1Y56 - chains A and B; structure by X-ray diffraction, 2.86 A resolution.

[Chain A]
Protein: hypothetical protein PH1363
From: Pyrococcus horikoshii
Notes: EC 1.5.99.8
Reference sequence: O59088 (O59088_PYRHO); residues -1 to 491 here correspond to UniProt positions 3-495 (UniProt number = residue number + 4)
Amino-acid sequence (493 residues; each row starts with the number of its first residue; numbers below 1 keep their minus sign (Met-1 is residue -1)):
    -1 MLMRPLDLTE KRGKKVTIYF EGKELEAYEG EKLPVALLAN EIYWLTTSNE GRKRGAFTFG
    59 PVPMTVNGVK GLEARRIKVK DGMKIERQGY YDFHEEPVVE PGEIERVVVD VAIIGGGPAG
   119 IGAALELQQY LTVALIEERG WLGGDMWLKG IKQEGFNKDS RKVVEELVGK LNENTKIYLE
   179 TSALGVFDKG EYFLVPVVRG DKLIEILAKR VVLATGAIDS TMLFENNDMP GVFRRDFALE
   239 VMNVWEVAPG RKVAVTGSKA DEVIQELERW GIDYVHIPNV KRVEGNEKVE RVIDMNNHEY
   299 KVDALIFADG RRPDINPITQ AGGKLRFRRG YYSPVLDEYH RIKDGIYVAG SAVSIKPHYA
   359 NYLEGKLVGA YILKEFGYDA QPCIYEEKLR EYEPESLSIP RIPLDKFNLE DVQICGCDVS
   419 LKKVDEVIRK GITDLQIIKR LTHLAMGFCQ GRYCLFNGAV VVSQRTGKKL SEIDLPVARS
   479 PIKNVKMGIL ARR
Unresolved in the structure: -1 to 0, 95-100, 491
Disulfide bonds: Cys413-Cys452
Residues lining bound ligands:
  - ATP (adenosine-5'-triphosphate): Ile112, Gly113, Gly114, Gly115, Pro116, Ala117, Gly118, Ile134, Glu135, Glu136, Arg137, Gly142, Asp143, Met144, Thr179, Ser180, Ala181, Ala212, Thr213, Gly214, Ala215, Arg309, Ala347, Gly348, Ser349, Ala350, Lys354, His356, Asn359, Ile480, Lys481
  - 3-cyclohexyl-1-propylsulfonic acid (CXS): Lys9, Gly138, Trp139, Glu178, Val242, Trp243, Glu244
  - Fe ion (FE): Cys413, Gly414, Ala443, Met444, Gly445, Phe446, Cys447, Gln448, Gly449, Cys452
  - FMN (flavin mononucleotide): Gln434, Lys437, Arg438, His441, Ala443, Met444, Gln448, Val475, Arg477
What the authors report for this chain:
  - binding site for ATP: Gly113 to Gly115

[Chain B]
Protein: sarcosine oxidase
From: Pyrococcus horikoshii
Notes: EC 1.5.99.8
Reference sequence: Q5R1N3 (Q5R1N3_PYRHO); residues 1-382 here = UniProt positions 1-382
Amino-acid sequence (382 residues; numbered 1 to 382; the number before each row is that of its first residue):
     1 MLPEKSEIVV IGGGIVGVTI AHELAKRGEE VTVIEKRFIG SGSTFRCGTG IRQQFNDEAN
    61 VRVMKRSVEL WKKYSEEYGF SFKQTGYLFL LYDDEEVKTF KRNIEIQNKF GVPTKLITPE
   121 EAKEIVPLLD ISEVIAASWN PTDGKADPFE ATTAFAVKAK EYGAKLLEYT EVKGFLIENN
   181 EIKGVKTNKG IIKTGIVVNA TNAWANLINA MAGIKTKIPI EPYKHQAVIT QPIKRGTINP
   241 MVISFKYGHA YLTQTFHGGI IGGIGYEIGP TYDLTPTYEF LREVSYYFTK IIPALKNLLI
   301 LRTWAGYYAK TPDSNPAIGR IEELNDYYIA AGFSGHGFMM APAVGEMVAE LITKGKTKLP
   361 VEWYDPYRFE RGELRTAALQ MG
Unresolved in the structure: 1, 376-382
Residues lining bound ligands:
  - FAD (flavin-adenine dinucleotide): Ile11, Gly12, Gly13, Gly14, Ile15, Val16, Gly17, Ile34, Glu35, Lys36, Arg37, Ser41, Gly42, Ser43, Thr44, Arg46, Cys47, Gly48, Thr49, Gly50, Thr170, Glu171, Val172, Ala200, Thr201, Asn202, Trp204, Ile208, Met211, Gln226, Ala227, Tyr251, Gly306, Tyr307, Tyr308, Phe333, Gly335, His336, Gly337, Phe338, Met339
  - FMN (flavin mononucleotide): Phe45, Arg46, Cys47, Asp147, Ile229, Ile261, Arg302, Trp304
What the authors report for this chain:
  - binding site for flavin mononucleotide: Arg302, Trp304

[Chain A / chain B interface]
Pairs across the interface - 75 pairs, chain A then chain B:
  Asn47(A) - Arg235(B)
  Tyr89(A) - Pro232(B)  hydrophobic
  Tyr89(A) - Ile233(B)
  Tyr89(A) - Lys234(B)  hydrogen bond (backbone-backbone)
  Tyr89(A) - Arg235(B)
  Tyr89(A) - His257(B)
  Asp90(A) - Lys234(B)
  Phe91(A) - Leu128(B)  hydrophobic
  Phe91(A) - Ile233(B)  hydrophobic
  Phe91(A) - Thr237(B)
  Phe91(A) - Leu298(B)  hydrophobic
  His92(A) - Asn297(B)  hydrogen bond (backbone-side chain)
  Glu93(A) - Leu128(B)
  Glu93(A) - Ala294(B)
  Glu93(A) - Asn297(B)
  Glu94(A) - Asn297(B)
  Ile102(A) - Arg282(B)
  Phe185(A) - Tyr278(B)
  Lys187(A) - Glu279(B)  salt bridge
  Leu192(A) - Tyr278(B)  hydrophobic
  Pro194(A) - Tyr278(B)  hydrophobic
  Leu201(A) - Tyr278(B)
  Glu203(A) - Tyr278(B)  hydrogen bond
  Glu203(A) - Arg282(B)  salt bridge
  Asp416(A) - His257(B)
  Asp432(A) - Phe38(B)
  Asp432(A) - Tyr169(B)
  Gln434(A) - Phe45(B)
  Ile435(A) - Phe38(B)  hydrophobic
  Ile435(A) - Phe149(B)  hydrophobic
  Lys437(A) - Arg302(B)
  Arg438(A) - Phe45(B)  hydrogen bond (side chain-backbone)
  His441(A) - His257(B)
  Met444(A) - Leu301(B)
  Phe446(A) - Gln231(B)
  Phe446(A) - Leu299(B)  hydrophobic
  Phe446(A) - Leu301(B)  hydrophobic
  Gln448(A) - Leu301(B)
  Gln448(A) - Arg302(B)  hydrogen bond
  Val475(A) - Arg302(B)  hydrogen bond (backbone-side chain)
  Ala476(A) - Arg302(B)
  Arg477(A) - Thr275(B)
  Arg477(A) - Pro276(B)
  Arg477(A) - Arg302(B)
  Arg477(A) - Thr303(B)
  Ser478(A) - Pro276(B)
  Ser478(A) - Leu281(B)
  Ser478(A) - Thr303(B)
  Pro479(A) - Ile300(B)  hydrophobic
  Pro479(A) - Leu301(B)
  Pro479(A) - Arg302(B)
  Pro479(A) - Thr303(B)
  Asn482(A) - Leu299(B)
  Asn482(A) - Ile300(B)
  Asn482(A) - Leu301(B)
  Val483(A) - Leu299(B)
  Val483(A) - Ile300(B)  hydrogen bond (backbone-backbone)
  Lys484(A) - Lys296(B)
  Lys484(A) - Asn297(B)
  Lys484(A) - Leu298(B)
  Lys484(A) - Leu299(B)
  Met485(A) - Ser285(B)
  Met485(A) - Leu295(B)
  Met485(A) - Lys296(B)  hydrogen bond (backbone-backbone)
  Met485(A) - Leu298(B)
  Met485(A) - Ile300(B)  hydrophobic
  Gly486(A) - Lys296(B)  hydrogen bond (backbone-backbone)
  Leu488(A) - Leu281(B)  hydrophobic
  Leu488(A) - Arg282(B)  hydrogen bond (backbone-side chain)
  Leu488(A) - Ser285(B)
  Leu488(A) - Ile300(B)  hydrophobic
  Ala489(A) - Tyr286(B)  hydrophobic
  Arg490(A) - Arg282(B)  hydrogen bond (backbone-side chain)
  Arg490(A) - Glu283(B)
  Arg490(A) - Tyr286(B)
Also at the interface, not in a pair above, chain A (41 interface residues in all): Arg74, Cys415, Leu439, Gly445
Also at the interface, not in a pair above, chain B (38 interface residues in all): Thr44, Arg46, Asp147, Thr230, Thr277, Phe288, Thr289
From the paper, about this interface:
  - interface residues, chain A: Phe185(A), Lys187(A), Leu192(A), Pro194(A), Leu201(A), Glu203(A)
  - interface residues, chain B: Leu281(B), Ile300(B)

[In short]
Chain A and chain B form an interface of 41 and 38 residues respectively, with 11 hydrogen bonds and 2 salt
bridges. Polar pairs include Lys187(A)-Glu279(B), Glu203(A)-Arg282(B) and His92(A)-Asn297(B). The paper
reports a binding site for flavin mononucleotide at Arg302(B) and Trp304(B); a binding site for ATP at
Gly113(A).
Chain A is hypothetical protein PH1363 and chain B is sarcosine oxidase, both from Pyrococcus horikoshii; the
structure, Crystal structure of L-proline dehydrogenase from P.horikoshii, was determined by X-ray
diffraction.
